Entry 7CT5 (electron microscopy, 4.00 A resolution); this record covers chains A and D of the 6 polymer chains in the assembly.

Chain A:
Protein: Spike glycoprotein
From: Severe acute respiratory syndrome coronavirus 2
UniProtKB: P0DTC2 (SPIKE_SARS2); residues 1-1273 here = UniProt positions 1-1273
Chain sequence (1283 residues; row label = number of the first residue in the row):
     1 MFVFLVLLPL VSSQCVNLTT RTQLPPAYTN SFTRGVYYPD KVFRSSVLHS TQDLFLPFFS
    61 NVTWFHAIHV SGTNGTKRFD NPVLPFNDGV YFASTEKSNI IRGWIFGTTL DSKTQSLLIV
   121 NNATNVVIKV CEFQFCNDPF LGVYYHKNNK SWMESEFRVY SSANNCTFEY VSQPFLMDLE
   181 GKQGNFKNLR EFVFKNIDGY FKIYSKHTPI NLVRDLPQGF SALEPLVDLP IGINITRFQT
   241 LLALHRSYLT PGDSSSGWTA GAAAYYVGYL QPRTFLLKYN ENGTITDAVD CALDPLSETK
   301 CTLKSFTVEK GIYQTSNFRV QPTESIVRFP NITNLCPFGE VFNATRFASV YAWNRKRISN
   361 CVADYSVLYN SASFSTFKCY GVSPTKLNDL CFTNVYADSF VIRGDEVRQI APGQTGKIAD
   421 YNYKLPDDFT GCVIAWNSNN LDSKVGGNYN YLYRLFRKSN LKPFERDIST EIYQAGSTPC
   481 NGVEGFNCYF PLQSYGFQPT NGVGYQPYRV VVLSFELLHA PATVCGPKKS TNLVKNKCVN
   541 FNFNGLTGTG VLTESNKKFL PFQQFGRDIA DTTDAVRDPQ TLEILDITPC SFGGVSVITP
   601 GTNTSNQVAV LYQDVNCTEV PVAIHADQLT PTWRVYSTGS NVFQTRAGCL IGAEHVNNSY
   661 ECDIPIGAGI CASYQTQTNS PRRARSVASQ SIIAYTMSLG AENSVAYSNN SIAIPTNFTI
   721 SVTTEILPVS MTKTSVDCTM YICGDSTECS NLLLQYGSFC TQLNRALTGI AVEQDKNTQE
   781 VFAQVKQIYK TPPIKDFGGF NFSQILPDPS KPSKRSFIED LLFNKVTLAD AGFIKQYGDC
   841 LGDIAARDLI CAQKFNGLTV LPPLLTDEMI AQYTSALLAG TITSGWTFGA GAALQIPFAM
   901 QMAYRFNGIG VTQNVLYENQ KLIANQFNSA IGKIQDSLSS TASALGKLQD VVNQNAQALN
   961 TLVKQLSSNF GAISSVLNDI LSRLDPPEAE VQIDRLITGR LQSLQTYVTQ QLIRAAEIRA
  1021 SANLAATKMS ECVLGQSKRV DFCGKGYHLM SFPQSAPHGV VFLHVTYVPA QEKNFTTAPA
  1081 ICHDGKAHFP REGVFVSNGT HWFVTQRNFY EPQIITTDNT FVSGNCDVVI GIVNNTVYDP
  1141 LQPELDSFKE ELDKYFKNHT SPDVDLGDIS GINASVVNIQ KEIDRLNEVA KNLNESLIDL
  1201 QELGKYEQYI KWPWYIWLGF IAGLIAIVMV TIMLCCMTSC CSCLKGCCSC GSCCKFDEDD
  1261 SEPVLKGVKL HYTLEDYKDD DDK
Unresolved in the structure: 1-26, 68-80, 144-152, 173-186, 248-263, 622-639, 677-689, 827-854, 941-943, 1147-1283
Sequence notes: engineered mutation P986 (Lys in P0DTC2), P987 (Val in P0DTC2); expression tag (1274-1283)
Disulfides: C131-C166, C291-C301, C336-C361, C379-C432, C391-C525, C480-C488, C538-C590, C617-C649, C662-C671, C738-C760, C743-C749, C1032-C1043, C1082-C1126
Covalently attached groups: N-acetylglucosamine (NAG) linked to N61, N122, N165, N234, N282, N331, N343, N603, N616, N657, N709, N717, N801, N1074, N1098, N1134
Curated features (UniProtKB/Swiss-Prot):
  - region: N280 to C301 (Putative superantigen), R403 to D405 (Integrin-binding motif), N448 to F456 (Immunodominant HLA epitope recognized by the CD8+), P681 to A684 (Putative superantigen), S816 to Y837 (Fusion peptide 1), K835 to F855 (Fusion peptide 2), D1163 to E1202 (Heptad repeat 2)
  - motif: M1237 to C1241 (Binding to host endocytosis trafficking protein SNX27), D1257 to E1262 (Diacidic ER export motif (host COPII)), S1261 to G1267 (Binding to host plasma membrane localising/FERM domain proteins), K1269 to T1273 (KxHxx, ER retrieval signal (COPI))
  - site (Cleavage): R685, S686, R815, S816
  - lipidation (S-palmitoyl cysteine): C1235, C1236, C1240, C1241, C1243, C1247, C1248, C1250, C1253, C1254
  - glycosylation: N17 (N-linked (GlcNAc...) (complex) asparagine), N61 (N-linked (GlcNAc...) (hybrid) asparagine), N74 (N-linked (GlcNAc...) (complex) asparagine), N122 (N-linked (GlcNAc...) (hybrid) asparagine), N149 (N-linked (GlcNAc...) (complex) asparagine), N165 (N-linked (GlcNAc...) (complex) asparagine), N234 (N-linked (GlcNAc...) (high mannose) asparagine), N282 (N-linked (GlcNAc...) (complex) asparagine), T323 (O-linked (GalNAc) threonine), S325 (O-linked (HexNAc...) serine), N331 (N-linked (GlcNAc...) (complex) asparagine), N343 (N-linked (GlcNAc...) (complex) asparagine), N603 (N-linked (GlcNAc...) (hybrid) asparagine), N616 (N-linked (GlcNAc...) (complex) asparagine), N657 (N-linked (GlcNAc...) (complex) asparagine), T676 (O-linked (GlcNAc...) threonine), T678 (O-linked (GlcNAc...) threonine), N709 (N-linked (GlcNAc...) (high mannose) asparagine), N717 (N-linked (GlcNAc...) (hybrid) asparagine), N801 (N-linked (GlcNAc...) (hybrid) asparagine) and 6 more in UniProt
  - natural variant: L5 (L5F: In strain: Iota/B.1.526), S13 (S13I: In strain: Epsilon/B.1.427/B.1.429), L18 (L18F: In strain: Beta/B.1.351, Gamma/P.1 and 1 more), T19 (T19I: In strain: Omicron/BQ.1.1, Omicron/XBB.1.5 and 1 more; T19R: In strain: Delta/B.1.617.2, Omicron/BA.2 and 4 more), T20 (T20N: In strain: Gamma/P.1), L24 to A27 (sequence variant, change not given here; In strain: Omicron/BA.2, Omicron/BA.2.12.1 and 6 more), P26 (P26S: In strain: Gamma/P.1), Q52 (Q52H: In strain: Omicron/EG.5.1), A67 (A67V: In strain: Eta/B.1.525, Omicron/BA.1), H69 to V70 (deletion: In strain: Alpha/B.1.1.7, Eta/B.1.525 and 5 more), G75 (G75V: In strain: Lambda/C.37), T76 (T76I: In strain: Lambda/C.37), 83 further natural variant entries in UniProt
  - mutagenesis: H69 to V70 (Increased incorporation of cleaved spike into virions), N121 (N121Q: Partial loss of biliverdin affinity), R190 (R190K: Partial loss of biliverdin affinity), N234 (N234Q: Increased resistance to neutralizing antibodies), N331 (N331Q: Reduced viral infectivity), N343 (N343Q: Reduced viral infectivity), L452 (L452R: Increased resistance to neutralizing antibodies. Decreases HLA binding to NF9 epitope. Increased binding affinity to human ACE2), Y453 (Y453F: Decreased HLA binding to NF9 epitope. Increased binding affinity to human ACE2), A475 (A475V: Increased resistance to neutralizing antibodies), V483 (V483A: Increased resistance to neutralizing antibodies), E484 (E484D: Increased replication in human TMEM106B overexpressing cells), F490 (F490L: Increased resistance to neutralizing antibodies and human covalescent sera neutralization), 16 further mutagenesis entries in UniProt

Chain D:
Protein: Angiotensin-converting enzyme 2
From: Homo sapiens
Notes: EC 3.4.17.23
UniProtKB: Q9BYF1 (ACE2_HUMAN); numbering as in UniProt (aligned over 19-615)
Chain sequence (655 residues; numbered 19 to 673; the number before each row is that of its first residue):
    19 STIEEQAKTF LDKFNHEAED LFYQSSLASW NYNTNITEEN VQNMNNAGDK WSAFLKEQST
    79 LAQMYPLQEI QNLTVKLQLQ ALQQNGSSVL SEDKSKRLNT ILNTMSTIYS TGKVCNPDNP
   139 QECLLLEPGL NEIMANSLDY NERLWAWESW RSEVGKQLRP LYEEYVVLKN EMARANHYED
   199 YGDYWRGDYE VNGVDGYDYS RGQLIEDVEH TFEEIKPLYE HLHAYVRAKL MNAYPSYISP
   259 IGCLPAHLLG DMWGRFWTNL YSLTVPFGQK PNIDVTDAMV DQAWDAQRIF KEAEKFFVSV
   319 GLPNMTQGFW ENSMLTDPGN VQKAVCHPTA WDLGKGDFRI LMCTKVTMDD FLTAHHEMGH
   379 IQYDMAYAAQ PFLLRNGANE GFHEAVGEIM SLSAATPKHL KSIGLLSPDF QEDNETEINF
   439 LLKQALTIVG TLPFTYMLEK WRWMVFKGEI PKDQWMKKWW EMKREIVGVV EPVPHDETYC
   499 DPASLFHVSN DYSFIRYYTR TLYQFQFQEA LCQAAKHEGP LHKCDISNST EAGQKLFNML
   559 RLGKSEPWTL ALENVVGAKN MNVRPLLNYF EPLFTWLKDQ NKNSFVGWST DWSPYADGSE
   619 AAAKEAAAKE AAAKEAAAKE AAAKGSGYIP EAPRDGQAYV RKDGEWVLLS TFLGS
Unresolved in the structure: 19-20, 616-673
Sequence notes: expression tag (616-673)
Disulfides: C133-C141, C344-C361, C530-C542
Covalently attached groups: N-acetylglucosamine (NAG) linked to N53, N90, N103, N322, N432, N546
Curated features (UniProtKB/Swiss-Prot):
  - region (Interaction with SARS-CoV spike glycoprotein): D30 to Y41, M82 to P84, K353 to R357
  - active site: E375 (Proton acceptor), H505 (Proton donor)
  - binding site (chloride): R169, W477, K481
  - binding site (substrate): R273, H345, P346, Y515
  - binding site (Zn(2+)): H374, H378, E402
  - glycosylation (N-linked (GlcNAc...) asparagine): N53, N90, N103, N322, N432, N546
  - mutagenesis: S19 (S19P: Increases slightly the interaction with RBD domain of SARS-CoV-2 spike protein), Q24 to K26 (Slightly inhibits interaction with SARS-CoV spike glycoprotein), Q24 (Q24T: Increases slightly the interaction with RBD domain of SARS-CoV-2 spike protein), A25 (A25V: Increases slightly the interaction with RBD domain of SARS-CoV-2 spike protein), T27 (T27Y: Increases slightly the interaction with RBD domain of SARS-CoV-2 spike protein. In sACE2.v2.2; increases interaction with RBD domain of SARS-CoV-2 spike protein ...), L29 (L29F: Increases slightly the interaction with RBD domain of SARS-CoV-2 spike protein), K31 (K31D: Abolishes interaction with SARS-CoV spike glycoprotein; K31Y: Increases slightly the interaction with RBD domain of SARS-CoV-2 spike protein), N33 (N33D: Increases slightly the interaction with RBD domain of SARS-CoV-2 spike protein), H34 (H34A: Increases slightly the interaction with RBD domain of SARS-CoV-2 spike protein), E37 (E37A: No effect on interaction with SARS-CoV spike glycoprotein), D38 (D38A: No effect on interaction with SARS-CoV spike glycoprotein), L39 (L39R: Increases slightly the interaction with RBD domain of SARS-CoV-2 spike protein), 48 further mutagenesis entries in UniProt

Interface between chain A and chain D:
Pairs across the interface - 30 pairs, chain A then chain D:
  K417(A) - D30(D)  salt bridge
  Y453(A) - H34(D)  hydrogen bond
  L455(A) - D30(D)
  F456(A) - T27(D)
  A475(A) - T27(D)
  G476(A) - Q24(D)
  S477(A) - Q24(D)
  F486(A) - M82(D)  hydrophobic
  N487(A) - Q24(D)
  N487(A) - M82(D)
  N487(A) - Y83(D)  hydrogen bond
  Y489(A) - F28(D)
  Y489(A) - K31(D)
  Q493(A) - H34(D)
  S494(A) - H34(D)  hydrogen bond (backbone-side chain)
  G496(A) - D38(D)  hydrogen bond (backbone-side chain)
  G496(A) - K353(D)
  Q498(A) - Y41(D)
  T500(A) - Y41(D)  hydrogen bond (backbone-side chain)
  T500(A) - N330(D)
  T500(A) - D355(D)  hydrogen bond
  T500(A) - R357(D)  hydrogen bond
  N501(A) - Y41(D)  hydrogen bond
  N501(A) - K353(D)
  G502(A) - K353(D)  hydrogen bond (backbone-backbone)
  G502(A) - G354(D)
  G502(A) - D355(D)
  Y505(A) - E37(D)
  Y505(A) - K353(D)
  Y505(A) - G354(D)
Interface residues without a listed pair, chain A (19 interface residues in all): R403
Interface residues without a listed pair, chain D (18 interface residues in all): L79, R393

In short:
The interface between chain A and chain D involves 19 residues on one side and 18 on the other; the contacts
include 9 hydrogen bonds and 1 salt bridge. Among the polar pairs are K417(A)-D30(D), Y453(A)-H34(D) and
N487(A)-Y83(D).
Here chain A is Spike glycoprotein (Severe acute respiratory syndrome coronavirus 2) and chain D is
Angiotensin-converting enzyme 2 (Homo sapiens). Entry 7CT5 (S protein of SARS-CoV-2 in complex bound with
T-ACE2) was determined by electron microscopy.
